4IVO - chain B; structure by X-ray diffraction, 2.60 A resolution.

# Chain B
Molecule: Protoporphyrinogen oxidase
From: Homo sapiens
Notes: EC 1.3.3.4
Reference sequence: P50336 (PPOX_HUMAN); numbering as in UniProt (aligned over 1-477)
Chain sequence (483 residues; each row starts with the number of its first residue; numbers below 1 keep their minus sign (His-5 is residue -5)):
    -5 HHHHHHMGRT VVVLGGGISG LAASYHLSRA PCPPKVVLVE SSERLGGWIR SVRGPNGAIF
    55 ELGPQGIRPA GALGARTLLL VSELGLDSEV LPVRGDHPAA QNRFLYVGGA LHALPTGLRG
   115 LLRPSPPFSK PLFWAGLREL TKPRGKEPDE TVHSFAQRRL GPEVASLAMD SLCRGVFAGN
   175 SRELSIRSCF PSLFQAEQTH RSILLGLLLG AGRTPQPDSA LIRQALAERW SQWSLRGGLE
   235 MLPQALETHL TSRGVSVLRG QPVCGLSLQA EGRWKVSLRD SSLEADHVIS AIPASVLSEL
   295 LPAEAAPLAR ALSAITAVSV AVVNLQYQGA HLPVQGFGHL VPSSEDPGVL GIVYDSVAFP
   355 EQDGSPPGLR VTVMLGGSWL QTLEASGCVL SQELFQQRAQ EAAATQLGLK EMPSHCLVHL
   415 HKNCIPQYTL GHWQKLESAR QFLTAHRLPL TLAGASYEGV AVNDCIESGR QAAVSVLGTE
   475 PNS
Disordered / not traced: -5 to 1, 113-116, 205-209, 475-477
Differences from the reference sequence: expression tag (-5 to 0); engineered mutation Gln59 (Arg in P50336)
Ligand contacts:
  - ACJ (5-[2-chloro-4-(trifluoromethyl)phenoxy]-2-nitrobenzoic acid): Arg62, Arg97, Phe98, Arg168, Gly169, Val170, Phe171, Ala172, Val314, Phe331, Gly332, His333, Leu334, Leu344, Gly345, Ile346, Val347, Met368, Ile419
  - FAD (flavin-adenine dinucleotide): Gly9, Gly10, Gly11, Ile12, Ser13, Gly14, Val33, Glu34, Ser35, Ser36, Gly40, Gly41, Trp42, Ile43, Leu56, Gly57, Pro58, Gln59, Gly60, Gln255, Pro256, Val257, Ala285, Ile286, Pro287, Val290, Leu294, Val314, Val316, Met368, His415, Cys418, Ile419, Gly448, Ala449, Val454, Ala455, Val456, Asn457, Cys459
Swiss-Prot annotation at these positions:
  - binding site (FAD): Gly9 to Gly14, Glu34, Ser35, Trp42, Gly57, Pro58, Gly60, Val257, Ala449, Val454 to Val456
  - natural variant: Gly11 (G11D: In VP; G11S: In VP), Ile12 (I12T: In VP and VPCO), Leu15 (L15F: In VP), His20 (H20P: In VP), Glu34 (E34V: In VP), Arg38 (R38P: In VP), Gly40 (G40A: In VP; G40E: In VP), Gly57 (G57R: In VP), Leu73 (L73P: In VP), Ser76 (S76F: In VP), Val84 (V84G: In VP), Leu85 (L85P: In VP), 38 further natural variant entries in UniProt
  - mutagenesis: Leu74 (L74P: Abolishes enzyme activity. Impairs protein folding and/or stability), Arg97 (R97D: Decreases enzyme activity by 89%. Impairs protein folding and/or stability), Leu166 (L166N: Decreases enzyme activity by 95%), Gly169 (G169A: Decreases enzyme activity by 64%), Ser284 (S284I: Decreases enzyme activity by 87%. Impairs protein folding and/or stability), Val290 (V290L: No effect on enzyme activity), Phe331 (F331A: Decreases enzyme activity by 50%), Leu334 (L334A: Decreases enzyme activity by 86%), Val347 (V347A: Decreases enzyme activity by 45%), Met368 (M368A: Decreases enzyme activity by 52%)
From the paper describing this entry:
  - mutagenesis - R59Q, R97D, L166N, R168H, G169A, G330R, F331A, L334A, V335G, V347A, D349A, M368A, L401F, G453R: decreased catalytic activity
  - binding site for flavin-adenine dinucleotide: Pro58 (from molecular simulation)

# Overview
Bound to chain B: compound ACJ and flavin-adenine dinucleotide. From UniProt: 17 FAD-binding residues and 10
mutagenesis sites. From the paper: a binding site for flavin-adenine dinucleotide at Pro58; R59Q, R97D and
L166N, among others, reduce catalytic activity; 14 substitutions were tested in all.
Chain B is Protoporphyrinogen oxidase (Homo sapiens); the structure, Structure of human protoporphyrinogen IX
oxidase(R59Q), was determined by X-ray diffraction (same publication as 4IVM).
